Entry 5KWY (X-ray diffraction, 2.40 A resolution); this record covers chains A and D of the 4 polymer chains in the assembly.

== Chain A ==
Protein: Niemann-Pick C1 protein
From: Homo sapiens
UniProtKB: O15118 (NPC1_HUMAN); residue numbers follow UniProt; this construct covers 374-620
Amino-acid sequence (247 residues; numbered 374 to 620; the number before each row is that of its first residue):
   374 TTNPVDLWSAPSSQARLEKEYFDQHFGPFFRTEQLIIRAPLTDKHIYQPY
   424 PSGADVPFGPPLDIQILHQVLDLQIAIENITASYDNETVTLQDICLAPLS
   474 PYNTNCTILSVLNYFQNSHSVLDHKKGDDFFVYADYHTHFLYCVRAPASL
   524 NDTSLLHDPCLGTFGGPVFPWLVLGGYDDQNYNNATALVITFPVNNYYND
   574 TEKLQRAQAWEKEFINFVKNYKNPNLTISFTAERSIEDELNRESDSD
Unresolved in the structure: 374-399, 608-620
Curated features (UniProtKB/Swiss-Prot):
  - glycosylation (N-linked (GlcNAc...) asparagine): Asn452, Asn459, Asn478, Asn524, Asn557, Asn572, Asn598
  - natural variant: Val378 (V378A: In NPC1), Leu380 (L380F: In NPC1), Ala388 (A388P: In NPC1), Arg389 (R389C: In NPC1), Pro401 (P401T: In NPC1), Arg404 (R404P: In NPC1; R404Q: In NPC1; R404W: In NPC1), Pro433 (P433L: In NPC1), Pro434 (P434L: In NPC1; P434S), Glu451 (E451K: In NPC1), Ser473 (S473P: In NPC1), Pro474 (P474L: In NPC1), Cys479 (C479Y: In NPC1), 12 further natural variant entries in UniProt
  - mutagenesis: Tyr423 to Pro424 (Strongly reduces interaction with ebolavirus glycoprotein), Phe503 (F503A/G: Loss of interaction with ebolavirus glycoprotein), Phe504 (F504A/G: Loss of interaction with ebolavirus glycoprotein), Tyr506 (Y506A: Loss of interaction with ebolavirus glycoprotein)
Disulfides: Cys468-Cys479, Cys516-Cys533
Reported in the primary citation:
  - conformationally variable residues (loop rearrangement): Pro424, Phe503

== Chain D ==
Protein: Epididymal secretory protein E1
From: Homo sapiens
UniProtKB: P61916 (NPC2_HUMAN); residues 20-151 here = UniProt positions 20-151
Amino-acid sequence (133 residues; each row starts with the number of its first residue):
    20 EPVQFKDCGSVDGVIKEVNVSPCPTQPCQLSKGQSYSVNVTFTSNIQSKS
    70 SKAVVHGILMGVPVPFPIPEPDGCKSGINCPIQKDKTYSYLNKLPVKSEY
   120 PSIKLVVEWQLQDDKNQSLFCWEIPVQIVSHLA
Unresolved in the structure: 152
Differences from the reference sequence: expression tag (152)
Curated features (UniProtKB/Swiss-Prot):
  - modified residue: Lys116 (N6-acetyllysine)
  - glycosylation (N-linked (GlcNAc...) asparagine): Asn58, Asn135
  - natural variant: Val30 (V30M: In NPC2), Val39 (V39M: In NPC2), Cys47 (C47F: In NPC2), Ser67 (S67P: In NPC2), Cys93 (C93F: In NPC2), Cys99 (C99R: In NPC2), Pro120 (P120S: In NPC2)
Disulfides: Cys27-Cys140, Cys42-Cys47, Cys93-Cys99
Covalently attached groups: N-acetylglucosamine (NAG) linked to Asn58, Asn135
Residues lining bound ligands: cholest-5-en-3-yl hydrogen sulfate (C3S): Val39, Leu49, Tyr55, Val57, Val74, Gly76, Leu78, Val83, Phe85, Leu113, Val115, Tyr119, Pro120, Ile122, Leu124, Val126, Trp128, Trp141, Ile147

== How chain A and chain D interact ==
Residue-residue contacts - 20 pairs, chain A then chain D:
  Gln421(A) - Lys123(D)  hydrogen bond (backbone-side chain)
  Gln421(A) - Gln146(D)  hydrogen bond
  Tyr423(A) - Leu78(D)
  Tyr423(A) - Met79(D)  hydrogen bond (side chain-backbone)
  Tyr423(A) - Lys123(D)
  Pro424(A) - Leu78(D)  hydrophobic
  Pro424(A) - Ile122(D)
  Pro424(A) - Lys123(D)  hydrogen bond (backbone-backbone)
  Ser425(A) - Ser121(D)
  Ser425(A) - Ile122(D)
  Phe503(A) - Lys25(D)
  Phe503(A) - Val125(D)  hydrophobic
  Phe503(A) - Glu142(D)
  Phe503(A) - Pro144(D)
  Phe504(A) - Lys123(D)
  Phe504(A) - Leu124(D)
  Phe504(A) - Val125(D)  hydrophobic
  Phe504(A) - Pro144(D)  hydrophobic
  Phe504(A) - Val145(D)
  Tyr506(A) - Met79(D)
Other interface residues (no listed pair), chain A (8 interface residues in all): Pro422
Other interface residues (no listed pair), chain D (15 interface residues in all): Pro46, Ile77, Gly80
Interface features reported in the paper:
  - specific contacts: Tyr423(A)-Met79(D)
  - interface residues, chain A: Phe504(A)
  - interface residues, chain D: Lys123(D)

== In short ==
8 residues of chain A face 15 of chain D across their interface, with 4 hydrogen bonds. Polar contacts include
Gln421(A)-Lys123(D), Gln421(A)-Gln146(D) and Tyr423(A)-Met79(D). The paper describes a contact between
Tyr423(A) and Met79(D). Ligands of chain D: cholest-5-en-3-yl hydrogen sulfate. The paper reports interface
residues Phe504(A) and Lys123(D); conformational variability at Pro424(A) and Phe503(A).
Chain A is Niemann-Pick C1 protein and chain D is Epididymal secretory protein E1, both from Homo sapiens; the
structure, Structure of human NPC1 middle lumenal domain bound to NPC2, was determined by X-ray diffraction.
